Entry 8AGC (electron microscopy, 3.10 A resolution); this record covers chains A and B of the 9 polymer chains in the assembly.

== Chain A ==
Name: Dolichyl-diphosphooligosaccharide--protein glycotransferase
Source organism: Saccharomyces cerevisiae
Notes: EC 2.4.99.18
UniProtKB: A0A6A5Q0M3 (A0A6A5Q0M3_YEASX); residue numbers follow UniProt; this construct covers 1-718
Chain sequence (718 residues; each row starts with the number of its first residue):
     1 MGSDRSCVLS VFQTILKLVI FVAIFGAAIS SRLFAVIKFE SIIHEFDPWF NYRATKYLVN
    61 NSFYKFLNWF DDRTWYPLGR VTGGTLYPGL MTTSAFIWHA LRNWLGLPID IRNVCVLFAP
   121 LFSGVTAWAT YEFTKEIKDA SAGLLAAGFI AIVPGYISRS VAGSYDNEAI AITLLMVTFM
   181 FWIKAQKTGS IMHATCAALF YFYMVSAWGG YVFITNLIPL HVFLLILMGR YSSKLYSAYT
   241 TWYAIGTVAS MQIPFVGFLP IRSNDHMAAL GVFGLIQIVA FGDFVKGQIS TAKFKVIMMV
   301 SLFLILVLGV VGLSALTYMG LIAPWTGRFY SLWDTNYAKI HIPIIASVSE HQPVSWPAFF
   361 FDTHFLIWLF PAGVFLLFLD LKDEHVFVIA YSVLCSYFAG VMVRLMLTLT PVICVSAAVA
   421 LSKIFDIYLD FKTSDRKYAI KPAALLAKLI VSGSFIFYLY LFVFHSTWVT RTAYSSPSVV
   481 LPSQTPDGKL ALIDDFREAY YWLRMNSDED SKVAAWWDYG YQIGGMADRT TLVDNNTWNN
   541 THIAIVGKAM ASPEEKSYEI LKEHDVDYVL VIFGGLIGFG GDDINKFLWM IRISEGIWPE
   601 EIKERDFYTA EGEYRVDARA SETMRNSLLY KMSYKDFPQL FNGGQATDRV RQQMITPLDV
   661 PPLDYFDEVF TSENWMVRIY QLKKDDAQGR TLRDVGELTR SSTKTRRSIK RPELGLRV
Unresolved in the structure: 1-5, 433-440, 484-491
Covalently attached groups: glycan linked to Asn-539
Bound ions: Mn2+: Asp-166 (together with ELU)
Small-molecule neighbours:
  - 5-Carboxy-N,N'-tetramethyl rhodamine (323; 2-[3,6-bis(dimethylamino)xanthen-9-yl]-5-methanoyl-benzoate): Phe-361, Thr-472, Ala-473, Ser-476, Pro-482
  - beta-D-mannopyranose / ELU / alpha-D-mannopyranose / N-acetylglucosamine / 2-acetamido-2-deoxy-alpha-D-glucopyranose: Asp-47, Gly-79, Arg-80, Val-81, Gly-84, Thr-85, Asp-166, Asn-167, Trp-208, Gly-209, Gly-210, Val-212, Phe-213, Asn-216, Phe-255, Trp-325, Arg-328, Phe-329, Leu-332, Ile-344, Ile-345, Glu-350, Leu-394, Phe-398, Arg-404, Leu-405, Tyr-521, Asn-535, Asn-536, Thr-537, Trp-538
  - palmitoyl-linoleoyl phosphatidylcholine (CPL; 1-palmitoyl-2-linoleoyl-sn-glycero-3-phosphocholine), molecule 1: Val-22, Phe-25, Gly-26, Ile-29, Ser-30, Leu-33
  - palmitoyl-linoleoyl phosphatidylcholine (CPL), molecule 2: Ile-29, Leu-33, Val-36, Ile-37, Ser-41, Ile-97, Ala-100, Leu-101, Leu-105, Leu-107, Ile-109, Arg-112, Asn-113, Val-114, Leu-117, Leu-121
  - palmitoyl-linoleoyl phosphatidylcholine (CPL), molecule 3: Phe-63, Leu-67, Pro-88, Gly-89, Thr-92, Phe-96, Leu-199, Phe-202, Tyr-203, Ser-206, Gln-252, Ile-253, Pro-254
  - palmitoyl-linoleoyl phosphatidylcholine (CPL), molecule 4: Leu-105, Ile-109, Asn-113
  - phosphatidylethanolamine (PTY), molecule 1: Leu-58, Ser-62, Phe-63, Thr-92, Ala-95, Phe-96, His-99, Phe-202
  - phosphatidylethanolamine (PTY), molecule 2: Leu-224, Leu-227, Met-228, Arg-230, Phe-378, Leu-381, Ile-389, Ala-390, Val-393, Leu-394
What the authors report for this chain:
  - catalytic residues: Asp-47, Glu-350 (citing earlier work)
  - binding site for the ligand ELU: Trp-208, Arg-328, Arg-404
  - Mn2+ coordination: Asp-47, Asp-166

== Chain B ==
Name: OST4 isoform 1
Source organism: Saccharomyces cerevisiae
UniProtKB: A0A8H8UM72 (A0A8H8UM72_YEASX); residues 1-36 here = UniProt positions 1-36
Chain sequence (65 residues; numbered 1 to 65; the number before each row is that of its first residue):
     1 MISDEQLNSL AITFGIVMMT LIVIYHAVDS TMSPKNRTLQ VDGGSGGSLE VLFQGPTETS
    61 QVAPA
Unresolved in the structure: 34-65
Sequence notes: expression tag (37-65)
Small-molecule neighbours: palmitoyl-linoleoyl phosphatidylcholine (CPL; 1-palmitoyl-2-linoleoyl-sn-glycero-3-phosphocholine): Met-1, Ile-2, Leu-10, Phe-14

== How chain A and chain B interact ==
Pairs across the interface - 47 pairs, chain A then chain B:
  Leu-9(A) / Val-28(B)  hydrophobic
  Leu-9(A) / Met-32(B)  hydrophobic
  Gln-13(A) / Tyr-25(B)
  Leu-16(A) / Tyr-25(B)  hydrophobic
  Lys-17(A) / Tyr-25(B)
  Val-19(A) / Leu-21(B)  hydrophobic
  Ile-20(A) / Leu-21(B)  hydrophobic
  Ala-23(A) / Phe-14(B)
  Ile-24(A) / Met-18(B)  hydrophobic
  Gly-26(A) / Phe-14(B)
  Ala-27(A) / Phe-14(B)  hydrophobic
  Ser-30(A) / Ala-11(B)
  Ser-30(A) / Phe-14(B)
  Leu-33(A) / Leu-7(B)
  Phe-34(A) / Asp-4(B)
  Phe-34(A) / Leu-7(B)  hydrophobic
  Ile-37(A) / Ile-2(B)
  Ile-37(A) / Leu-7(B)  hydrophobic
  Lys-38(A) / Asp-4(B)  salt bridge
  Ser-141(A) / Tyr-25(B)
  Ser-141(A) / His-26(B)
  Ser-141(A) / Asp-29(B)  hydrogen bond
  Leu-144(A) / Ile-22(B)
  Leu-144(A) / Tyr-25(B)  hydrophobic
  Leu-145(A) / Ile-22(B)  hydrophobic
  Leu-145(A) / His-26(B)
  Gly-148(A) / Met-18(B)
  Ser-422(A) / His-26(B)  hydrogen bond
  Phe-425(A) / His-26(B)
  Asp-426(A) / His-26(B)  salt bridge
  Asp-426(A) / Ser-30(B)  hydrogen bond
  Leu-429(A) / Val-23(B)
  Leu-429(A) / Ala-27(B)
  Leu-429(A) / Thr-31(B)
  Asp-430(A) / Ser-30(B)
  Asp-430(A) / Thr-31(B)
  Phe-431(A) / Thr-31(B)  hydrogen bond (backbone-side chain)
  Ile-456(A) / Val-23(B)  hydrophobic
  Tyr-460(A) / Thr-20(B)
  Val-463(A) / Gly-15(B)
  Val-463(A) / Met-19(B)  hydrophobic
  Phe-464(A) / Ile-12(B)  hydrophobic
  Phe-464(A) / Ile-16(B)  hydrophobic
  Thr-467(A) / Ile-12(B)
  Arg-471(A) / Asp-4(B)  salt bridge
  Arg-471(A) / Glu-5(B)  salt bridge
  Arg-471(A) / Asn-8(B)
Interface residues without a listed pair, chain A (39 interface residues in all): Phe-12, Ser-31, Ala-142, Phe-149, Ile-152, Lys-432, Leu-459, Phe-462
Interface residues without a listed pair, chain B (28 interface residues in all): Ser-3, Leu-10, Val-17, Ile-24

== Overview ==
The interface between chain A and chain B involves 39 residues on one side and 28 on the other, with 4
hydrogen bonds and 4 salt bridges. Among the polar pairs are Lys-38(A)/Asp-4(B), Asp-426(A)/His-26(B) and
Arg-471(A)/Asp-4(B). The paper reports catalytic residues Asp-47(A) and Glu-350(A); a binding site for the
ligand ELU at Trp-208(A), Arg-328(A) and Arg-404(A).
Here chain A is Dolichyl-diphosphooligosaccharide--protein glycotransferase and chain B is OST4 isoform 1,
both from Saccharomyces cerevisiae. Entry 8AGC (Structure of yeast oligosaccharylransferase complex with
lipid-linked oligosaccharide and non-acceptor peptide bound) was determined by electron microscopy, deposited
together with 8AGB and 8AGE.
